Entry 4V93 (electron microscopy, 8.10 A resolution (very low resolution: no residue pairs are listed; an interface is given only as per-side residue counts)); this record covers chains A1 and Ay of the 180 polymer chains in the assembly.

# Chain A1
Molecule: Hemoglobin chain D1
Organism: Lumbricus terrestris
UniProtKB: O61233 (O61233_LUMTE); residues 8-147 here correspond to UniProt positions 19-158 (UniProt number = residue number + 11)
Amino-acid sequence (140 residues; numbered 8 to 147; the number before each row is that of its first residue):
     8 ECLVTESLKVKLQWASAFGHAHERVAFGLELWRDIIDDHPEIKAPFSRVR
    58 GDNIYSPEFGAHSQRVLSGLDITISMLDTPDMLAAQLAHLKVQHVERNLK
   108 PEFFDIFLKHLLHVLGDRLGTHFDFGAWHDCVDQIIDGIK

# Chain Ay
Molecule: Extracellular globin-4
Organism: Lumbricus terrestris
UniProtKB: P13579 (GLB4_LUMTE); numbering as in UniProt (aligned over 5-151)
Amino-acid sequence (147 residues; each row starts with the number of its first residue):
     5 DCCSYEDRREIRHIWDDVWSSSFTDRRVAIVRAVFDDLFKHYPTSKALFE
    55 RVKIDEPESGEFKSHLVRVANGLKLLINLLDDTLVLQSHLGHLADQHIQR
   105 KGVTKEYFRGIGEAFARVLPQVLSCFNVDAWNRCFHRLVARIAKDLP
Sequence notes: conflict K78 (Asp in P13579)
Curated features (UniProtKB/Swiss-Prot):
  - binding site (heme b): H101

# How chain A1 and chain Ay interact
At this resolution (8 A) residue pairs are not listed: 23 residues of chain A1 and 22 of chain Ay lie at the interface.

# Summary
23 residues of chain A1 face 22 of chain Ay across their interface. From UniProt: heme b-binding residue
H101(Ay) on chain Ay.
Here chain A1 is Hemoglobin chain D1 and chain Ay is Extracellular globin-4, both from Lumbricus terrestris.
Entry 4V93 (Fitted coordinates for Lumbricus terrestris hemoglobin cryo-EM complex (EMD-2627)) was determined
by electron microscopy.
